PDB entry 7FOL | X-ray diffraction, 1.55 A resolution | chains A and B

# Chain A
Molecule: Pre-mRNA-splicing factor 8
Organism: Saccharomyces cerevisiae S288C
Reference sequence: P33334 (PRP8_YEAST); residues 1836-2090 here = UniProt positions 1836-2090
Sequence (258 residues; row label = number of the first residue in the row):
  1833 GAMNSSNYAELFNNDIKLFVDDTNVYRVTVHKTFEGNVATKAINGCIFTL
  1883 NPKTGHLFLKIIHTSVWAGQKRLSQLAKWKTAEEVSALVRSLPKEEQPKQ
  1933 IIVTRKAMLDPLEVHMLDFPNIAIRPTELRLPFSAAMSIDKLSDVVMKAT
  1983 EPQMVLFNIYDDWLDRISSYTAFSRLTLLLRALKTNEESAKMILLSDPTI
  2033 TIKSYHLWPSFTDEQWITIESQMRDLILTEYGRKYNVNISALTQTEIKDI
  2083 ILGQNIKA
Unresolved in the structure: 2070-2090
Differences from the reference sequence: expression tag (1833-1835)
Curated features (UniProtKB/Swiss-Prot):
  - mutagenesis: Asp1853 (D1853A: Alters protein folding. Severely impaired growth. Strongly reduced growth at 35 degrees Celsius; when associated with A-1854; D1853N: Reduced growth at 30 degrees Celsius ...), Asp1854 (D1854A: Reduced growth at 30 degrees Celsius. Strongly reduced growth at 16 degrees Celsius. Strongly reduced growth at 35 degrees Celsius; when associated with A-1853 ...), Thr1855 (T1855A: Reduced growth at 30 degrees Celsius. Strongly reduced growth at 16 degrees Celsius), Thr1936 (T1936A: Reduced growth at 30 degrees Celsius. Strongly reduced growth at 16 degrees Celsius), Arg1937 (R1937K: Severely impaired growth. Reduced growth at 30 degrees Celsius. Strongly reduced growth at 16 degrees Celsius)
Ligand contacts: W6R (N-[(thiophen-2-yl)methyl]butanamide): His1888, Leu1889, Phe1890, Leu1988, Phe1989, Asn1990

# Chain B
Molecule: A1 cistron-splicing factor AAR2
Organism: Saccharomyces cerevisiae S288C
Reference sequence: P32357 (AAR2_YEAST); aligned to UniProt positions 1-317 over residues 1-317
Sequence (308 residues; numbered -3 to 317; 13 numbers in that range are skipped by the numbering (no residue carries them; nothing is unmodelled there); the number before each row is that of its first residue; numbers below 1 keep their minus sign (Gly-3 is residue -3)):
    -3 GAMAMNTVPFTSAPIEVTIGIDQYSFNVKENQPFHGIKDIPIGHVHVIHF
    47 QHADNSSMRYGYWFDCRMGNFYIQYDPKDGLYKMMEERDGAKFENIVHNF
    97 KERQMMVSYPKIDEDDTWYNLTEFVQMDKIRKIVRKDENQFSYVDSSMTT
   147 VQENEL
   166 SSSSSDPAHSLNYTVINFKSREAIRPGHEMEDFLDKSYYLNTVMLQGIFK
   216 NSSNYFGELQFAFLNAMFFGNYGSSLQWHAMIELICSSATVPKHMLDKLD
   266 EILYYQIKTLPEQYSDILLNERVWNICLYSSFQKNSLHNTEKIMENKYPE
   316 LL
Unresolved in the structure: -3 to 0, 166-169
Differences from the reference sequence: expression tag (-3 to 0); conflict Ser166 (Leu153 in P32357), Ser167 (Lys154 in P32357), Ser170 (Asp in P32357)
Curated features (UniProtKB/Swiss-Prot):
  - region: Leu261 to Ile282 (Leucine-zipper)
  - modified residue: Ser253 (Phosphoserine), Thr274 (Phosphothreonine)

# Chain A / chain B interface
Contacting residue pairs - 18 pairs, chain A then chain B:
  Gln1907(A) with Met195(B); Leu199(B)
  Leu1908(A) with Met195(B), hydrophobic
  Trp1911(A) with Glu194(B); Met195(B); Phe198(B), hydrophobic
  Asp1942(A) with Lys184(B), salt bridge; Phe198(B)
  Glu1945(A) with Lys184(B), salt bridge
  Val1946(A) with Ile189(B), hydrophobic; Glu194(B); Phe198(B), hydrophobic
  His1947(A) with Glu194(B)
  Leu1949(A) with Lys184(B); Ser185(B); Arg186(B); Ile189(B), hydrophobic
  Asp1950(A) with Arg186(B), salt bridge

# In short
9 residues of chain A face 8 of chain B across their interface, with 3 salt bridges. Polar pairs include
Asp1942(A)-Lys184(B), Glu1945(A)-Lys184(B) and Asp1950(A)-Arg186(B). Chain A binds compound W6R. From UniProt:
5 mutagenesis sites on chain A.
Chain A is Pre-mRNA-splicing factor 8 and chain B is A1 cistron-splicing factor AAR2, both from Saccharomyces
cerevisiae S288C; the structure, PanDDA analysis group deposition -- Aar2/RNaseH in complex with fragment
P08C01 from the F2X-Universal Library, was determined by X-ray diffraction together with 5ST0, 5ST1, 5ST2,
5ST3, 5ST4, 5ST5 and 248 further entries from the same study.
